PDB entry 6KXI | X-ray diffraction, 1.38 A resolution | chains A and B

# Chain A (and B)
Protein: Beta-lactamase
From: Escherichia coli
Notes: chain B of this document is another copy of the same molecule, construct and numbering; everything in this record applies to it too
Reference sequence: E5KIY2 (E5KIY2_ECOLX); residues 29-270 here = UniProt positions 29-270
Sequence (246 residues; numbered 25 to 270; the number before each row is that of its first residue):
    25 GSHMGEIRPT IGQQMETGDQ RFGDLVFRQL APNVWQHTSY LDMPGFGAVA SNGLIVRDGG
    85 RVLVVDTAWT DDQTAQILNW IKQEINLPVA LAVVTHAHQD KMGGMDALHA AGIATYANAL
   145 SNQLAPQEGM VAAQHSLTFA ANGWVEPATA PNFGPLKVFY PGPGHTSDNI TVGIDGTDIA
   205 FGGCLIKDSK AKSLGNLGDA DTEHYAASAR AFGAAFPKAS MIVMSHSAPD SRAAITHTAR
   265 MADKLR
Unresolved in the structure: 30-39 (chain B: 25-39)
Sequence notes: expression tag (25-28)
Ion coordination: Zn2+ site 1: His27, Glu152, Asp223 (shared with Glu227(B) of chain B); Zn2+ site 2: His120, His122, His189 (together with NO9); Zn2+ site 3: Asp124, Cys208, His250 (together with NO9); Zn2+ site 4: Glu227 (shared with Glu152(B), Asp223(B) of chain B)
Ligand contacts: NO9 (2,5-dimethyl-4-sulfamoyl-furan-3-carboxylic acid): Met28, Met67, Val73, Trp93, His120, His122, Asp124, His189, Cys208, Lys211, Leu218, Gly219, Asn220, His250

# Interface between chain A and chain B
Contacting residue pairs - 43 pairs, chain A then chain B:
  His27(A) - Glu227(B)  salt bridge
  Ala143(A) - Phe163(B)
  Ala143(A) - Ala165(B)
  Leu144(A) - Tyr184(B)
  Leu144(A) - Pro187(B)
  Asn146(A) - Ala165(B)
  Gln147(A) - Ala165(B)
  Gln147(A) - Gly167(B)
  Gln147(A) - Tyr184(B)  hydrogen bond (side chain-backbone)
  Gln147(A) - Pro185(B)
  Gln147(A) - Gly186(B)
  Leu148(A) - Pro187(B)
  Leu148(A) - His228(B)
  Gln151(A) - Glu227(B)
  Gln151(A) - His228(B)
  Gln151(A) - Ala231(B)
  Glu152(A) - Glu227(B)
  Glu152(A) - His228(B)  salt bridge
  Ser160(A) - Ala165(B)
  Thr162(A) - Thr162(B)
  Thr162(A) - Phe163(B)
  Phe163(A) - Ala143(B)
  Phe163(A) - Thr162(B)
  Ala165(A) - Ala143(B)
  Ala165(A) - Asn146(B)
  Ala165(A) - Gln147(B)
  Ala165(A) - Ser160(B)
  Gly167(A) - Gln147(B)
  Tyr184(A) - Leu144(B)
  Tyr184(A) - Gln147(B)  hydrogen bond (backbone-side chain)
  Pro185(A) - Gln147(B)
  Gly186(A) - Gln147(B)
  Pro187(A) - Leu148(B)
  Ser191(A) - Pro187(B)
  Ser191(A) - Ser191(B)
  Asp223(A) - Glu227(B)
  Glu227(A) - Gln151(B)
  Glu227(A) - Glu152(B)
  Glu227(A) - Asp223(B)
  His228(A) - Leu148(B)
  His228(A) - Gln151(B)
  His228(A) - Glu152(B)  salt bridge
  Ala231(A) - Gln151(B)
Other interface residues (no listed pair), chain A (24 interface residues in all): Ala164, Asn166
Other interface residues (no listed pair), chain B (24 interface residues in all): Ala164, Asn166, Glu170

# Summary
The chain A/chain B interface involves 24 residues from each chain, with 2 hydrogen bonds and 3 salt bridges.
Polar contacts include His27(A)-Glu227(B), Glu152(A)-His228(B) and Gln147(A)-Tyr184(B). Chain A binds compound
NO9. His27(A), Glu152(A) and Asp223(A) coordinate Zn2+ site 1.
Both chains are Beta-lactamase (Escherichia coli). Entry 6KXI (Crystal Structure Of NDM-1
Metallo-beta-lactamase In Complex With Inhibitor NO9) was determined by X-ray diffraction, deposited together
with 6KXO, 6KZL, 6KZN and 6LBL.
